PDB entry 6DWY | X-ray diffraction, 3.20 A resolution | chains A and B of the 4 polymer chains in the assembly

# Chain A
Molecule: Hermes transposase
Organism: Musca domestica
UniProt: Q25438 (Q25438_MUSDO); numbering as in UniProt; present here: 80-470, 491-612
Amino-acid sequence (517 residues; numbered 76 to 612; 20 numbers in that range are skipped by the numbering (no residue carries them; nothing is unmodelled there); the number before each row is that of its first residue):
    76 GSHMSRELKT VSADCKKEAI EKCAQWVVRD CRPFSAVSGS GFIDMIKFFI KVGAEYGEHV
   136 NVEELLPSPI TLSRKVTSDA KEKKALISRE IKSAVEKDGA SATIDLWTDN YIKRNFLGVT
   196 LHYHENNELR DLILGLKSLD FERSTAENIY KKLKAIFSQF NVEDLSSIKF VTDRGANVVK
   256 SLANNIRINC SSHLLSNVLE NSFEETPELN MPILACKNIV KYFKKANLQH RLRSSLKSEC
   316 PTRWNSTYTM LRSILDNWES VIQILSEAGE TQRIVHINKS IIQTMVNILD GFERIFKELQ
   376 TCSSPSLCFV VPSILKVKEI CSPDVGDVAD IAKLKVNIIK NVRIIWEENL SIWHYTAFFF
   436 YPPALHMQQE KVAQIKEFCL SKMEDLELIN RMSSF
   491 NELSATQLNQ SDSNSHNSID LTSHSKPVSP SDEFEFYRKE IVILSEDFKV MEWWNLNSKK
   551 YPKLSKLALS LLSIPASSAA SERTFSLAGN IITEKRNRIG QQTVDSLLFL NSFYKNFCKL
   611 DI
Disordered / not traced: 76-80, 491-516, 610-612
Sequence notes: expression tag (76-79); conflict Gly-128 (Lys in Q25438); engineered mutation Ser-519 (Cys in Q25438)
Ion coordination: Ca2+: Asp-180, Asp-248 (shared with 1 residue of chain C; 1 residue of chain D)
What the authors report for this chain:
  - binding site for the 26-nt DNA strand: His-268, Arg-318, Trp-319, Arg-573, Ser-576
  - conformationally variable residues (helix shift, side-chain flip): Arg-318, Ala-569 to Ile-581
  - catalytic residues: Asp-180, Asp-248, Glu-572 (citing earlier work)
  - mutagenesis - H268A, H268F, H268Q, H268W, H268Y: abolished catalytic activity

# Chain B
Molecule: 16-nt DNA strand
Sequence (16 nucleotides; row label = number of the first residue in the row):
     1 AGAGAACAAC AACAAG

# How chain A and chain B interact
Pairs across the interface (15; chain A residue first):
  Pro-108(A) / DA5(B)  phosphate contact
  Pro-108(A) / DA6(B)  phosphate contact
  Phe-109(A) / DA6(B)  hydrogen bond to the phosphate
  Phe-109(A) / DC7(B)  phosphate contact
  Ser-110(A) / DA5(B)  phosphate contact
  Ser-110(A) / DA6(B)  hydrogen bond to the phosphate
  Lys-372(A) / DA1(B)  hydrogen bond to the base
  Gln-375(A) / DA1(B)  sugar contact
  Thr-376(A) / DA1(B)  phosphate contact
  Cys-377(A) / DG2(B)  hydrogen bond to the phosphate
  Ser-378(A) / DG2(B)  hydrogen bond to the phosphate
  Arg-573(A) / DA1(B)  hydrogen bond to the base
  Arg-573(A) / DG2(B)  sugar contact
  Ser-576(A) / DG2(B)  hydrogen bond to the base
  Lys-605(A) / DA3(B)  salt bridge to the phosphate
Interface residues without a listed pair, chain A (12 interface residues in all): Leu-577

# Summary
Chain A and chain B form an interface of 12 and 6 residues respectively, with 7 hydrogen bonds and 1 salt
bridge. Polar contacts include Lys-372(A)/DA1(B), Arg-573(A)/DA1(B) and Ser-576(A)/DG2(B). The paper reports
catalytic residues Asp-180(A), Asp-248(A) and Glu-572(A); H268A, H268F and H268Q of chain A, among others,
abolish catalytic activity; 5 substitutions were tested in all.
Chain A is Hermes transposase (Musca domestica) and chain B is a 16-nt DNA strand; the structure, Hermes
transposase deletion dimer complex with (C/G) DNA and Ca2+, was determined by X-ray diffraction together with
6DWW, 6DWZ and 6DX0 from the same study.
